3DTX - chains A and B of the 3 polymer chains in the assembly; structure by X-ray diffraction, 2.10 A resolution.

Chain A:
Name: MHC class I antigen (Fragment)
Source organism: Homo sapiens
Notes: fragment: extracelluar domain, residues 25-300
Reference sequence: A3F718 (A3F718_HUMAN); residues 1-276 here correspond to UniProt positions 11-286 (UniProt number = residue number + 10)
Amino-acid sequence (276 residues; row label = number of the first residue in the row):
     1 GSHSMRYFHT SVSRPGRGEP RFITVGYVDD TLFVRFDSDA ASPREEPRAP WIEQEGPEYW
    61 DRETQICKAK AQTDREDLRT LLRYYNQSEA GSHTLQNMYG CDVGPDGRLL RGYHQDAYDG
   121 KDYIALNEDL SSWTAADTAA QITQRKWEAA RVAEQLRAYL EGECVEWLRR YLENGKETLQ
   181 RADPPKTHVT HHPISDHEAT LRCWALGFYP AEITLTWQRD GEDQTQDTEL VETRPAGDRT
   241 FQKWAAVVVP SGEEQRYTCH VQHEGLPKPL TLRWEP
Disulfide bonds: Cys101-Cys164, Cys203-Cys259

Chain B:
Name: Beta-2-microglobulin
Source organism: Homo sapiens
Reference sequence: P61769 (B2MG_HUMAN); residues 1-99 here correspond to UniProt positions 21-119 (UniProt number = residue number + 20)
Amino-acid sequence (100 residues; numbered 0 to 99; the number before each row is that of its first residue; numbering starts at 0):
     0 MIQRTPKIQV YSRHPAENGK SNFLNCYVSG FHPSDIEVDL LKNGERIEKV EHSDLSFSKD
    60 WSFYLLYYTE FTPTEKDEYA CRVNHVTLSQ PKIVKWDRDM
Construct notes: initiating methionine (0)
Swiss-Prot annotation at these positions:
  - modified residue: Gln2 (Pyrrolidone carboxylic acid)
  - glycosylation: Ile1 (N-linked (Glc) (glycation) isoleucine), Lys19 (N-linked (Glc) (glycation) lysine), Lys41 (N-linked (Glc) (glycation) lysine), Lys48 (N-linked (Glc) (glycation) lysine), Lys58 (N-linked (Glc) (glycation) lysine), Lys91 (N-linked (Glc) (glycation) lysine), Lys94 (N-linked (Glc) (glycation) lysine)
Disulfide bonds: Cys25-Cys80

Chain A / chain B interface:
Contacting residue pairs - 54 pairs, chain A then chain B:
  Phe8(A) - Ser55(B)
  Phe8(A) - Phe56(B)  hydrophobic
  His9(A) - Phe56(B)
  Thr10(A) - Phe56(B)
  Thr10(A) - Phe62(B)
  Val12(A) - Ser33(B)
  Ile23(A) - Leu54(B)  hydrophobic
  Val25(A) - Asp53(B)
  Val25(A) - Ser55(B)
  Tyr27(A) - Ser55(B)
  Tyr27(A) - Tyr63(B)  hydrogen bond
  Arg35(A) - Asp53(B)  salt bridge
  Ser92(A) - Met0(B)
  His93(A) - Met0(B)
  Thr94(A) - Phe62(B)
  Gln96(A) - His31(B)  hydrogen bond
  Gln96(A) - Phe56(B)
  Gln96(A) - Trp60(B)  hydrogen bond (side chain-backbone)
  Gln96(A) - Phe62(B)
  Asn97(A) - Phe56(B)
  Gln115(A) - Trp60(B)
  Asp116(A) - Trp60(B)
  Ala117(A) - Trp60(B)  hydrophobic
  Asp119(A) - Met0(B)
  Asp119(A) - Ile1(B)
  Asp119(A) - His31(B)
  Gly120(A) - Arg3(B)  hydrogen bond (backbone-side chain)
  Gly120(A) - His31(B)
  Lys121(A) - Ile1(B)
  Asp122(A) - Trp60(B)  hydrogen bond
  His192(A) - Asp98(B)  salt bridge
  Arg202(A) - Asp98(B)  hydrogen bond (side chain-backbone)
  Arg202(A) - Met99(B)
  Trp204(A) - Asp98(B)
  Trp204(A) - Met99(B)
  Val231(A) - Gln8(B)
  Glu232(A) - Lys6(B)  salt bridge
  Glu232(A) - Gln8(B)  hydrogen bond (backbone-side chain)
  Glu232(A) - Tyr26(B)
  Glu232(A) - Ser28(B)  hydrogen bond
  Arg234(A) - Gln8(B)  hydrogen bond
  Arg234(A) - Tyr10(B)
  Arg234(A) - Met99(B)  hydrogen bond (side chain-backbone)
  Pro235(A) - Tyr10(B)  hydrogen bond (backbone-side chain)
  Pro235(A) - Asn24(B)
  Pro235(A) - Tyr26(B)
  Ala236(A) - Arg12(B)  hydrogen bond (backbone-side chain)
  Ala236(A) - Asn24(B)  hydrogen bond (backbone-side chain)
  Gly237(A) - Arg12(B)  hydrogen bond (backbone-side chain)
  Gly237(A) - Leu65(B)
  Gln242(A) - Tyr10(B)
  Gln242(A) - Ser11(B)  hydrogen bond (side chain-backbone)
  Gln242(A) - Arg12(B)  hydrogen bond (side chain-backbone)
  Trp244(A) - Met99(B)  hydrogen bond (side chain-backbone)
Interface residues without a listed pair, chain A (37 interface residues in all): Arg17, Arg48, Met98, Leu206, Thr233, Asp238
Interface residues without a listed pair, chain B (29 interface residues in all): His13, Pro14, Pro32, Asp34, Asp59, Arg97

Overview:
The interface between chain A and chain B involves 37 residues on one side and 29 on the other, with 17
hydrogen bonds and 3 salt bridges. Polar contacts include Arg35(A)-Asp53(B), His192(A)-Asp98(B) and
Glu232(A)-Lys6(B).
Here chain A is MHC class I antigen (Fragment) and chain B is Beta-2-microglobulin, both from Homo sapiens.
Entry 3DTX (Crystal structure of HLA-B*2705 complexed with the double citrullinated vasoactive intestinal
peptide type 1 receptor (VIPR) ...) was determined by X-ray diffraction.
